Entry 8W5V (electron microscopy, 3.40 A resolution); this record covers chains C and c of the 4 polymer chains in the assembly.

== Chain C (and c) ==
Molecule: Minor capsid protein A1
From: Escherichia phage Qbeta
Notes: chain c of this document is another copy of the same molecule, construct and numbering; everything in this record applies to it too
Reference sequence: Q8LTE1 (A1_BPQBE); residues 0-132 here correspond to UniProt positions 1-133 (UniProt number = residue number + 1)
Sequence (133 residues; each row starts with the number of its first residue; numbering starts at 0):
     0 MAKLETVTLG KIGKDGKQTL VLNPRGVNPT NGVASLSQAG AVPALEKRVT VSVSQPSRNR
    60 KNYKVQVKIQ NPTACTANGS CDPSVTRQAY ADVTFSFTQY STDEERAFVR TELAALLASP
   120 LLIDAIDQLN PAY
Disordered / not traced: 0, 56-60, 132 (chain c: 0, 56-59)
Differences from the reference sequence: conflict Lys10 (Asn11 in Q8LTE1)

== Chain C / chain c interface ==
Pairs across the interface (94; chain C residue first):
  Ala1(C) with Asp123(c); Asn129(c); Ala131(c); Tyr132(c)
  Lys2(C) with Tyr132(c)
  Leu3(C) with Tyr132(c)
  Leu8(C) with Ala114(c)
  Ile11(C) with Phe107(c), hydrophobic; Thr110(c); Ala114(c), hydrophobic
  Gly12(C) with Thr110(c), hydrogen bond (backbone-side chain)
  Lys13(C) with Asp102(c), salt bridge; Glu103(c); Ala106(c)
  Gln17(C) with Phe107(c)
  Leu19(C) with Glu111(c)
  Val48(C) with Glu111(c); Leu115(c), hydrophobic
  Val52(C) with Ala124(c); Pro130(c), hydrophobic
  Val64(C) with Leu128(c), hydrophobic
  Val66(C) with Leu121(c), hydrophobic
  Ile68(C) with Leu112(c), hydrophobic
  Asn70(C) with Glu104(c); Phe107(c); Val108(c); Glu111(c)
  Thr72(C) with Glu104(c), hydrogen bond
  Arg86(C) with Thr97(c); Tyr99(c), hydrogen bond (side chain-backbone)
  Ala88(C) with Glu104(c)
  Tyr89(C) with Phe94(c); Ser95(c)
  Ala90(C) with Thr93(c)
  Asp91(C) with Asp91(c); Val92(c); Thr93(c), hydrogen bond (backbone-backbone)
  Val92(C) with Asp91(c); Leu112(c), hydrophobic
  Thr93(C) with Ala90(c); Asp91(c), hydrogen bond (backbone-backbone)
  Phe94(C) with Ile125(c), hydrophobic
  Ser95(C) with Tyr89(c)
  Phe96(C) with Ile125(c), hydrophobic
  Thr97(C) with Arg86(c)
  Tyr99(C) with Arg86(c)
  Asp102(C) with Lys13(c), salt bridge; Asp126(c); Gln127(c)
  Glu104(C) with Thr72(c); Arg86(c), salt bridge
  Arg105(C) with Ile125(c); Asp126(c), hydrogen bond (side chain-backbone); Leu128(c)
  Ala106(C) with Lys13(c); Asp126(c)
  Phe107(C) with Ile11(c), hydrophobic; Lys46(c)
  Val108(C) with Asn70(c)
  Arg109(C) with Leu116(c), hydrogen bond (side chain-backbone); Ile122(c); Ile125(c); Asp126(c), salt bridge
  Thr110(C) with Ile11(c); Gly12(c), hydrogen bond (side chain-backbone)
  Glu111(C) with Leu19(c)
  Leu112(C) with Ile68(c), hydrophobic; Val92(c), hydrophobic; Leu116(c), hydrophobic
  Ala113(C) with Leu116(c), hydrophobic
  Ala114(C) with Ile11(c), hydrophobic
  Leu115(C) with Leu8(c), hydrophobic; Ile68(c), hydrophobic
  Leu116(C) with Arg109(c); Leu112(c), hydrophobic; Ala113(c)
  Ser118(C) with Val6(c)
  Leu121(C) with Val66(c), hydrophobic
  Ile122(C) with Arg109(c)
  Asp123(C) with Ala1(c)
  Ile125(C) with Phe94(c), hydrophobic; Phe96(c), hydrophobic; Arg105(c); Arg109(c)
  Asp126(C) with Asp102(c); Arg105(c), hydrogen bond (backbone-side chain); Ala106(c); Arg109(c), salt bridge
  Leu128(C) with Val52(c), hydrophobic; Val64(c), hydrophobic; Arg105(c)
  Asn129(C) with Ala1(c)
  Pro130(C) with Val52(c), hydrophobic
  Ala131(C) with Ala1(c)
Also at the interface, not in a pair above, chain C (64 interface residues in all): Val6, Val26, Ala33, Leu35, Lys46, Val50, Tyr62, Gln87, Ser100, Glu103, Leu120, Ala124
Also at the interface, not in a pair above, chain c (66 interface residues in all): Leu3, Gln17, Ala33, Leu35, Val48, Val50, Gln54, Tyr62, Gln87, Ala88, Ser100, Ala117, Ser118, Leu120

== Summary ==
64 residues of chain C and 66 residues of chain c are in contact, with 9 hydrogen bonds and 5 salt bridges.
Among the polar pairs are Lys13(C)-Asp102(c), Glu104(C)-Arg86(c) and Arg109(C)-Asp126(c).
Both chains are Minor capsid protein A1 (Escherichia phage Qbeta). Entry 8W5V (Cryo-EM structure of
QbN10K-Ab40) was determined by electron microscopy, deposited together with 8W5D, 8W5E, 8W5F, 8W5G, 8W5L, 8W5M
and 8 further entries.
